6JR1 - chains B and I of the 10 polymer chains in the assembly; structure by X-ray diffraction, 2.40 A resolution.

[Chain B]
Name: Histone H4
Organism: Homo sapiens
Reference sequence: P62805 (H4_HUMAN); residues 0-102 here correspond to UniProt positions 1-103 (UniProt number = residue number + 1)
Chain sequence (106 residues; each row starts with the number of its first residue; numbers below 1 keep their minus sign (Gly-3 is residue -3)):
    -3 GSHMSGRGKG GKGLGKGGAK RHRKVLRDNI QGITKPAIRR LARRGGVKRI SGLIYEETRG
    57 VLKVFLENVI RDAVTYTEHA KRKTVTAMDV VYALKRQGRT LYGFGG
Disordered / not traced: -3 to 23, 102
Construct notes: expression tag (-3 to -1)
Swiss-Prot annotation at these positions:
  - DNA-binding region: Lys16 to Lys20
  - modified residue: Ser1 (N-acetylserine), Arg3 (Asymmetric dimethylarginine), Lys5 (N6-(2-hydroxyisobutyryl)lysine), Lys8 (N6-(2-hydroxyisobutyryl)lysine), Lys12 (N6-(2-hydroxyisobutyryl)lysine), Lys16 (N6-(2-hydroxyisobutyryl)lysine), Lys20 (N6,N6,N6-trimethyllysine), Lys31 (N6-(2-hydroxyisobutyryl)lysine), Lys44 (N6-(2-hydroxyisobutyryl)lysine), Ser47 (Phosphoserine), Tyr51 (Phosphotyrosine), Lys59 (N6-(2-hydroxyisobutyryl)lysine), Lys77 (N6-(2-hydroxyisobutyryl)lysine), Lys79 (N6-(2-hydroxyisobutyryl)lysine), Thr80 (Phosphothreonine), Tyr88 (Phosphotyrosine), Lys91 (N6-(2-hydroxyisobutyryl)lysine)
  - cross-link (Glycyl lysine isopeptide (Lys-Gly)): Lys12 (interchain with G-Cter in SUMO2), Lys20 (interchain with G-Cter in SUMO2), Lys31 (interchain with G-Cter in SUMO2), Lys59 (interchain with G-Cter in SUMO2), Lys79 (interchain with G-Cter in SUMO2), Lys91 (interchain with G-Cter in SUMO2)

[Chain I]
Molecule: 146-nt DNA strand
Organism: Homo sapiens
Sequence (146 nucleotides; row label = number of the first residue in the row):
     1 ATCAATATCC ACCTGCAGAT TCTACCAAAA GTGTATTTGG AAACTGCTCC ATCAAAAGGC
    61 ATGTTCAGCT GAATTCAGCT GAACATGCCT TTTGATGGAG CAGTTTCCAA ATACACTTTT
   121 GGTAGAATCT GCAGGTGGAT ATTGAT
Ion coordination: Mn2+ site 1 near DG100 (its only coordinating residue here); Mn2+ site 2 near DG121 (its only coordinating residue here); Mn2+ site 3 near DG134 (its only coordinating residue here)

[How chain B and chain I interact]
Residue-residue contacts (7; chain B residue first):
  Thr30(B) with DC60(I), phosphate contact; DA61(I), phosphate contact
  Pro32(B) with DC60(I), phosphate contact; DA61(I), phosphate contact
  Arg36(B) with DC60(I), salt bridge to the phosphate
  Arg45(B) with DC69(I), sugar contact
  Lys77(B) with DG40(I), salt bridge to the phosphate
Other interface residues (no listed pair), chain I (5 interface residues in all): DT70

[Summary]
The chain B/chain I interface involves 5 residues from each chain; the contacts include 2 salt bridges. Polar
contacts include Arg36(B)-DC60(I) and Lys77(B)-DG40(I). From UniProt: a DNA-binding region on chain B.
Here chain B is Histone H4 and chain I is a 146-nt DNA strand, both from Homo sapiens. Entry 6JR1 (Crystal
structure of the human nucleosome phased with 16 selenium atoms) was determined by X-ray diffraction,
deposited together with 6JR0.
